PDB entry 5Z91 | X-ray diffraction, 3.00 A resolution | chain A

== Chain A ==
Name: Ferritin, mitochondrial
Organism: Homo sapiens
Notes: EC 1.16.3.1
Reference sequence: Q8N4E7 (FTMT_HUMAN); residues 1-182 here correspond to UniProt positions 61-242 (UniProt number = residue number + 60)
Chain sequence (182 residues; each row starts with the number of its first residue):
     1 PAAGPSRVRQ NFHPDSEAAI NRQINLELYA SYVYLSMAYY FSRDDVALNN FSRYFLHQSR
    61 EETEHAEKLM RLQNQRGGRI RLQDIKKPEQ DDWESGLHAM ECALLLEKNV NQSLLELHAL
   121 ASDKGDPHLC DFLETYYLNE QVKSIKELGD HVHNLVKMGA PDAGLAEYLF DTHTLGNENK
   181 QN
Unresolved in the structure: 1-5, 177-182
Bound ions: Mg2+: Glu27, Glu62; gold ion site 1 near Cys102 (its only coordinating residue here); gold ion site 2 near Cys130 (its only coordinating residue here)
Swiss-Prot annotation at these positions:
  - binding site (Fe cation): Glu27, Glu62, His65, Glu107, Gln141
What the authors report for this chain:
  - gold ion coordination: Cys102, Cys130

== Overview ==
The Mg2+ site is built by Glu27 and Glu62. Curated annotation (UniProt) lists 5 Fe cation-binding residues.
From the paper: gold ion coordination by Cys102 and Cys130.
Chain A is Ferritin, mitochondrial (Homo sapiens); the structure, Human mitochondrial ferritin mutant bound
with gold ions, was determined by X-ray diffraction, deposited together with 5Z8J, 5Z8S and 5Z8U.
